PDB entry 6ADL | electron microscopy, 3.08 A resolution | chains C and B of the 4 polymer chains in the assembly

[Chain C]
Name: VP3
Organism: Senecavirus A
Amino-acid sequence (238 residues; row label = number of the first residue in the row):
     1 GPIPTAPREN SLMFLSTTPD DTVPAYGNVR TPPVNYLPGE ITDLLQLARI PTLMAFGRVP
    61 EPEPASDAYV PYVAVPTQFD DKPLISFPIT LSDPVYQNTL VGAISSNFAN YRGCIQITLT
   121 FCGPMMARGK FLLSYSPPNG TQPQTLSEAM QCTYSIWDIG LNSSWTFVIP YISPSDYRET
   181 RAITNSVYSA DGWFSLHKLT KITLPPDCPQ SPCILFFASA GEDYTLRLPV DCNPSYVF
Disordered / not traced: 59-66

[Chain B]
Name: VP2
Organism: Senecavirus A
Amino-acid sequence (246 residues; numbered 32 to 277; the number before each row is that of its first residue):
    32 VLCAYVEDPT KSDPPSSSTD QPTTTFTAID RWYTGRLNSW TKAVKTFSFQ AVPLPGAFLS
    92 RQGGLNGGAF TATLHRHFLM KCGWQVQVQC NLTQFHQGAL LVAMVPETTL DVKPDGKAKS
   152 LQELNEEQWV EMSDDYRTGK NMPFQSLGTY YRPPNWTWGP NFINPYQVTV FPHQILNART
   212 STSVDINVPY IGETPTQSSE TQNSWTLLVM VLVPLDYKEG ATTDPEITFS VRPTSPYFNG
   272 LRNRYT
Bound ions: Mg2+: D146 (shared with 3 residues of chain R)

[Interface between chain C and chain B]
Pairs across the interface (74):
  Y36(C) - G223(B)  hydrogen bond (side chain-backbone)
  Y36(C) - E224(B)  hydrogen bond (side chain-backbone)
  Y36(C) - T225(B)  hydrogen bond (side chain-backbone)
  Y36(C) - P226(B)
  L37(C) - I222(B)  hydrophobic
  L37(C) - G223(B)
  P38(C) - Y36(B)  hydrophobic
  P38(C) - V37(B)  hydrophobic
  P38(C) - P220(B)  hydrophobic
  P38(C) - Y221(B)
  G39(C) - Y36(B)
  L47(C) - V201(B)  hydrophobic
  I50(C) - T200(B)
  I50(C) - V201(B)  hydrophobic
  P51(C) - T200(B)  hydrogen bond (backbone-side chain)
  T52(C) - Y197(B)
  T52(C) - T200(B)
  L53(C) - F78(B)  hydrophobic
  L53(C) - P196(B)
  L53(C) - Y197(B)  hydrogen bond (backbone-backbone)
  L53(C) - L243(B)  hydrophobic
  M54(C) - Y197(B)
  A55(C) - Y197(B)  hydrophobic
  D67(C) - R168(B)  salt bridge
  Y69(C) - Y197(B)  hydrogen bond (backbone-side chain)
  P71(C) - T77(B)
  P71(C) - F78(B)  hydrophobic
  P71(C) - L243(B)
  Y72(C) - T77(B)
  Y72(C) - L243(B)
  Y72(C) - P245(B)
  N98(C) - N195(B)  hydrogen bond
  N98(C) - Y197(B)
  N98(C) - Q198(B)
  T99(C) - Q198(B)  hydrogen bond (backbone-side chain)
  L100(C) - Q198(B)
  L100(C) - V201(B)  hydrophobic
  A103(C) - Q198(B)
  T120(C) - N208(B)
  F121(C) - N208(B)
  F121(C) - R210(B)
  C122(C) - Q128(B)
  C122(C) - G129(B)  hydrogen bond (backbone-backbone)
  C122(C) - A130(B)  hydrophobic
  C122(C) - N208(B)
  C122(C) - V244(B)  hydrophobic
  G123(C) - Q128(B)
  G123(C) - R210(B)
  P124(C) - Q125(B)
  P124(C) - Q128(B)
  P124(C) - R210(B)  hydrogen bond (backbone-side chain)
  M125(C) - R210(B)  hydrogen bond (backbone-side chain)
  I159(C) - R210(B)
  S163(C) - R210(B)
  S163(C) - T211(B)
  D207(C) - F126(B)
  D207(C) - K249(B)
  C208(C) - Q125(B)
  C208(C) - F126(B)  hydrophobic
  C208(C) - K249(B)
  P209(C) - F126(B)
  P209(C) - Q128(B)
  P209(C) - D247(B)
  P209(C) - Y248(B)  hydrophobic
  P209(C) - K249(B)
  Q210(C) - Q128(B)
  S211(C) - Q128(B)  hydrogen bond (backbone-side chain)
  P212(C) - Q128(B)
  C213(C) - V244(B)  hydrophobic
  L215(C) - L243(B)  hydrophobic
  F217(C) - I206(B)  hydrophobic
  Y236(C) - W189(B)  hydrophobic
  V237(C) - T188(B)  hydrogen bond (backbone-side chain)
  V237(C) - W189(B)  hydrophobic
Other interface residues (no listed pair), chain C (43 interface residues in all): P33, V70, M126, G160, F238
Other interface residues (no listed pair), chain B (39 interface residues in all): S47, H127, T169, A209

[Overview]
Chain C and chain B form an interface of 43 and 39 residues respectively; the contacts include 13 hydrogen
bonds and 1 salt bridge. Polar pairs include D67(C)-R168(B), Y36(C)-G223(B) and Y36(C)-E224(B).
Chain C is VP3 and chain B is VP2, both from Senecavirus A; the structure, Anthrax Toxin Receptor 1-bound
spent particles of Seneca Valley Virus in acidic conditions, was determined by electron microscopy (same
publication as 6ADM, 6ADR, 6ADS and 6ADT).
